PDB entry 1FEL | X-ray diffraction, 1.80 A resolution | chain A

Chain A:
Molecule: Retinol binding protein
From: Bos taurus
UniProtKB: P18902 (RETBP_BOVIN); residue numbers follow UniProt; this construct covers 1-183
Chain sequence (183 residues; each row starts with the number of its first residue):
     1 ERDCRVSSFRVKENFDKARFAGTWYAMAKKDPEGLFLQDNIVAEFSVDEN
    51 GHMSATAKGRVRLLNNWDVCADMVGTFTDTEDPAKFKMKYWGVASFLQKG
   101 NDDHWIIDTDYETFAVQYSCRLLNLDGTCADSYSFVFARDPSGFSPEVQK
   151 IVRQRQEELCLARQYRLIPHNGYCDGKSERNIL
Unresolved in the structure: 176-183
Cystine bridges: Cys120-Cys129
Small-molecule neighbours: N-(4-hydroxyphenyl)all-trans retinamide (FEN): Leu35, Phe36, Leu37, Phe45, Ala55, Ala57, Val61, Arg62, Leu63, Leu64, Met73, Val74, Gly75, Phe77, Met88, Tyr90, Phe96, Leu97, Gln98, His104, Gln117, Tyr133, Phe135
From the paper describing this entry:
  - conformationally variable residues (loop rearrangement, side-chain flip): Leu35, Arg60 to Leu63, Leu64, Asn65
  - binding site for N-(4-hydroxyphenyl)all-trans retinamide: Leu35, Leu63

Summary:
Ligands of chain A: N-(4-hydroxyphenyl)all-trans retinamide. From the paper: a binding site for
N-(4-hydroxyphenyl)all-trans retinamide at Leu35 and Leu63; conformational variability at Leu35, Arg60 and
Leu64 among others.
Chain A is Retinol binding protein (Bos taurus); the structure, Crystallographic studies on complexes between
retinoids and plasma retinol-binding protein, was determined by X-ray diffraction, deposited together with
1FEM and 1FEN.
